PDB entry 4F7L | X-ray diffraction, 2.90 A resolution | chains A and B

# Chain A
Protein: Cyclin-dependent kinase 8
Source organism: Homo sapiens
Notes: EC 2.7.11.22, 2.7.11.23
UniProtKB: P49336 (CDK8_HUMAN); residue numbers follow UniProt; this construct covers 1-403
Chain sequence (405 residues; row label = number of the first residue in the row; numbers below 1 keep their minus sign (Asp-1 is residue -1)):
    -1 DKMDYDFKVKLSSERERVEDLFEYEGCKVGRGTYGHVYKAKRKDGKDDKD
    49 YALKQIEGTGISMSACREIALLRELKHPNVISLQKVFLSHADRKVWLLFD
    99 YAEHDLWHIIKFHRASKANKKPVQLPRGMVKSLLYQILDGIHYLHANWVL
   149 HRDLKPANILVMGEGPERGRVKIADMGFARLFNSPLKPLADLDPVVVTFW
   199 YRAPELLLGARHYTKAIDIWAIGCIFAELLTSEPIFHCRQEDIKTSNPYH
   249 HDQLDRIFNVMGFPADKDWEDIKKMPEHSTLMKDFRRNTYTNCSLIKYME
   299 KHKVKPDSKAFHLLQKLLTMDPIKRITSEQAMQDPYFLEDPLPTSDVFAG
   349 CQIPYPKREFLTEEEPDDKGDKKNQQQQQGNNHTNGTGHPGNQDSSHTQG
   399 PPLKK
Disordered / not traced: 115-121, 176-195, 239-244, 360-403
Construct notes: expression tag (-1 to 0)
Residues lining bound ligands: 0SO (tert-butyl [3-({[3-tert-butyl-1-(4-methylphenyl)-1H-pyrazol-5-yl]carbamoyl}amino)propyl]carbamate): Val27, Tyr32, Val35, Ala50, Lys52, Ser62, Arg65, Glu66, Leu70, Leu73, Val78, Ile79, Phe97, Tyr99, Ala100, Leu142, His149, Leu158, Ile171, Ala172, Asp173, Met174, Arg356
What the authors report for this chain:
  - conformationally variable residues (order/disorder transition): Tyr32, Phe176 to Val195
  - binding site for 0SO: Arg356

# Chain B
Protein: Cyclin-C
Source organism: Homo sapiens
UniProtKB: P24863 (CCNC_HUMAN); numbering as in UniProt (aligned over 1-283)
Chain sequence (287 residues; numbered -3 to 283; the number before each row is that of its first residue; numbers below 1 keep their minus sign (Asp-3 is residue -3)):
    -3 DDKAMAGNFWQSSHYLQWILDKQDLLKERQKDLKFLSEEEYWKLQIFFTN
    47 VIQALGEHLKLRQQVIATATVYFKRFYARYSLKSIDPVLMAPTCVFLASK
    97 VEEFGVVSNTRLIAAATSVLKTRFSYAFPKEFPYRMNHILECEFYLLELM
   147 DCCLIVYHPYRPLLQYVQDMGQEDMLLPLAWRIVNDTYRTDLCLLYPPFM
   197 IALACLHVACVVQQKDARQWFAELSVDMEKILEIIRVILKLYEQWKNFDE
   247 RKEMATILSKMPKPKPPPNSEGEQGPNGSQNSSYSQS
Disordered / not traced: -3 to -2, 265-283
Construct notes: expression tag (-3 to 0)
Swiss-Prot annotation at these positions:
  - modified residue: Ser275 (Phosphoserine)

# Chain A / chain B interface
Contacting residue pairs (58; chain A residue first):
  Asp-1(A) with Glu137(B)
  Lys0(A) with Pro260(B)
  Met1(A) with Ser80(B); Ile81(B), hydrophobic; Pro260(B); Lys261(B)
  Asp2(A) with Lys79(B); Ser80(B), hydrogen bond (backbone-backbone); Pro260(B); Lys261(B), hydrogen bond (side chain-backbone)
  Tyr3(A) with Lys261(B), hydrogen bond (backbone-backbone); Pro263(B), hydrophobic; Pro264(B)
  Asp4(A) with Lys261(B), salt bridge
  Phe5(A) with Tyr76(B), hydrophobic; Ser80(B); Ile81(B), hydrophobic
  Lys6(A) with Glu137(B), salt bridge; Tyr141(B)
  Leu9(A) with Tyr76(B)
  Arg13(A) with Glu144(B), salt bridge
  Ile59(A) with Lys96(B), hydrogen bond (backbone-side chain); Glu139(B); Phe140(B), hydrophobic; Leu143(B), hydrophobic
  Met61(A) with Lys96(B); Val102(B), hydrophobic
  Cys64(A) with Lys96(B); Val97(B), hydrophobic; Leu150(B)
  Arg65(A) with Glu99(B), salt bridge
  Ile67(A) with Cys148(B), hydrophobic; Leu150(B), hydrophobic
  Ala68(A) with Leu150(B); Ile151(B)
  Arg71(A) with Gln13(B), hydrogen bond; Asp147(B), salt bridge; Cys148(B); Cys149(B), hydrogen bond
  Glu72(A) with Asn4(B); Ser8(B); Ser9(B), hydrogen bond (side chain-backbone); Ile151(B)
  Leu73(A) with Met1(B), hydrophobic
  Val84(A) with Cys148(B), hydrophobic
  Leu86(A) with Phe140(B), hydrophobic; Leu143(B), hydrophobic; Glu144(B)
  Ser87(A) with Phe140(B)
  His88(A) with Phe140(B)
  Arg91(A) with Leu136(B); Phe140(B)
  Asn145(A) with Ala0(B); Met1(B), hydrogen bond (backbone-backbone); Asn4(B)
  Trp146(A) with Lys-1(B); Ala0(B)
  Val147(A) with Met1(B), hydrophobic
Interface residues without a listed pair, chain A (30 interface residues in all): Gly58, Leu69, Val93
Interface residues without a listed pair, chain B (39 interface residues in all): Ala2, Gln7, Phe72, Leu85, Leu93, Gly101, His134, Pro262

# Overview
The interface between chain A and chain B involves 30 residues on one side and 39 on the other, with 8
hydrogen bonds and 5 salt bridges. Polar pairs include Asp4(A)-Lys261(B), Lys6(A)-Glu137(B) and
Arg13(A)-Glu144(B). Chain A binds compound 0SO. From the paper: a binding site for 0SO at Arg356(A);
conformational variability at Tyr32(A) and Phe176(A).
Chain A is Cyclin-dependent kinase 8 and chain B is Cyclin-C, both from Homo sapiens; the structure, Crystal
structure of human CDK8/CYCC in complex with compound 2 (tert-butyl
[3-({[3-tert-butyl-1-(4-methylphenyl)-1H-pyrazol-5-yl]carbamoyl}amino)propyl]carbamate), was determined by
X-ray diffraction, deposited together with 4F6S, 4F6U, 4F6W, 4F70, 4F7J, 4F7N, 4F7S and 4G6L.
